4MBE - chains C and G of the 5 polymer chains in the assembly; structure by X-ray diffraction, 2.61 A resolution.

[Chain C]
Name: Protein SUS1
From: Saccharomyces cerevisiae
Reference sequence: Q6WNK7 (SUS1_YEAST); numbering as in UniProt (aligned over 1-96)
Sequence (96 residues; row label = number of the first residue in the row):
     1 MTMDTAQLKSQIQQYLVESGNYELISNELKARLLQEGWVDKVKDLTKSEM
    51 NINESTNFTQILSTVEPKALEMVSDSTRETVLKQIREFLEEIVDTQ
Disordered / not traced: 1, 96
Curated features (UniProtKB/Swiss-Prot):
  - cross-link: Lys68 (Glycyl lysine isopeptide (Lys-Gly) (interchain with G-Cter in ubiquitin))
  - mutagenesis: Glu18 to Gly20 (In sus1-10; dissociates from TREX-2 while leaving its interaction with SAGA intact), Gly37 to Trp38 (In sus1-11; impairs binding to both TREX-2 and SAGA), Val73 to Asp75 (In sus1-12; dissociates from TREX-2 while leaving its interaction with SAGA intact)

[Chain G]
Name: Nucleoporin NUP1
From: Saccharomyces cerevisiae
Notes: fragment: FXF 1 repeat containing region, residues 316-340
Reference sequence: P20676 (NUP1_YEAST); residue numbers follow UniProt; this construct covers 316-340
Sequence (25 residues; row label = number of the first residue in the row):
   316 LKKNIEPKKDKESIVLPTVGFDFIK
Disordered / not traced: 316-330, 340

[Interface between chain C and chain G]
Contacting residue pairs (12; chain C residue first):
  Lys9(C) - Phe338(G)  hydrogen bond (side chain-backbone)
  Lys9(C) - Ile339(G)
  Ser10(C) - Ile339(G)
  Gln13(C) - Pro332(G)
  Gln13(C) - Phe336(G)
  Gln13(C) - Phe338(G)
  Gln13(C) - Ile339(G)
  Leu16(C) - Phe336(G)  hydrophobic
  Val17(C) - Leu331(G)  hydrophobic
  Tyr22(C) - Leu331(G)
  Tyr22(C) - Pro332(G)
  Tyr22(C) - Thr333(G)
Other interface residues (no listed pair), chain C (8 interface residues in all): Ile12, Glu23
Interface features reported in the paper:
  - pairs named by the authors: Lys9(C)-Phe338(G), Ile12(C)-Phe338(G), Gln13(C)-Phe336(G), Gln13(C)-Phe338(G), Leu16(C)-Phe336(G), Tyr22(C)-Phe336(G)

[Summary]
The interface between chain C and chain G involves 8 residues on one side and 6 on the other, with 1 hydrogen
bond. The hydrogen-bonded pair is Lys9(C)-Phe338(G). The paper describes contacts between Lys9(C) and
Phe338(G), Ile12(C) and Phe338(G) and Gln13(C) and Phe336(G) among others.
Here chain C is Protein SUS1 and chain G is Nucleoporin NUP1, both from Saccharomyces cerevisiae. Entry 4MBE
(Sac3:Sus1:Cdc31:Nup1 complex) was determined by X-ray diffraction together with 4C31 from the same study.
